4YOO - chains A and X; structure by X-ray diffraction, 2.40 A resolution.

== Chain A ==
Molecule: Retinoblastoma-like protein 1
Source organism: Homo sapiens
Reference sequence: P28749 (RBL1_HUMAN); aligned in 2 segments with insertions or deletions, so no single offset holds: 391-780 ~ UniProt 391-600; 781-969 ~ UniProt 781-972
Sequence (369 residues; numbered 388 to 969 plus 8 insertion-coded residues; 221 numbers in that range are skipped by the numbering (no residue carries them; nothing is unmodelled there); the number before each row is that of its first residue; a row labelled like 952A-952H holds insertion residues (952A, then the next letters in order)):
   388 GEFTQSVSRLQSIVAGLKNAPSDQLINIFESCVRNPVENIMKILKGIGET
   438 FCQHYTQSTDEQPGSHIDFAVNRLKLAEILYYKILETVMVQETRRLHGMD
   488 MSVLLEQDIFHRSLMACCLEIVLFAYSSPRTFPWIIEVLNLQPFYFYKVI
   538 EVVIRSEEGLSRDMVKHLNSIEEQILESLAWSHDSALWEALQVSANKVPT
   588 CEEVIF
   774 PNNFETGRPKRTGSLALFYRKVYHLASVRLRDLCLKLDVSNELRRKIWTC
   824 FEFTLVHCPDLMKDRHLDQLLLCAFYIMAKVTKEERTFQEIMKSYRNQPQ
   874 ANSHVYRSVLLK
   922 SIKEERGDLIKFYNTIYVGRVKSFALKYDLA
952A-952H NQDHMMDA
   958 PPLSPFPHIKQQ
Not modelled in the structure: 388, 774-783, 922-924, 952A-952H, 966-969
Differences from the reference sequence: expression tag (388-390)
From the paper describing this entry:
  - specificity-determining residues: Ile850 (proposed by the authors, not directly observed)

== Chain X ==
Molecule: LIN52 peptide
Sequence (20 residues; row label = number of the first residue in the row; numbering starts at 0):
     0 EASLLSFEKLDRASADLWPE
Not modelled in the structure: 0, 19
Modified positions: Ser13 (phosphoserine; SEP)

== How chain A and chain X interact ==
Pairs across the interface - 33 pairs, chain A then chain X:
  Tyr849(A) with Ser5(X), hydrogen bond
  Lys853(A) with Leu3(X), hydrogen bond (side chain-backbone); Leu4(X), hydrogen bond (side chain-backbone); Ser5(X)
  Val854(A) with Leu3(X), hydrophobic
  Phe861(A) with Glu7(X)
  Glu863(A) with Leu16(X); Trp17(X), hydrogen bond
  Met865(A) with Trp17(X), hydrophobic
  Lys866(A) with Trp17(X)
  Arg869(A) with Ser13(X); Trp17(X)
  Ser876(A) with Ser13(X)
  Tyr879(A) with Leu9(X); Ser13(X); Trp17(X), hydrophobic
  Arg880(A) with Leu9(X); Arg11(X), hydrogen bond (side chain-backbone); Ala12(X); Ser13(X); Leu16(X); Trp17(X)
  Asp929(A) with Leu9(X)
  Ile931(A) with Ser5(X); Glu7(X); Lys8(X); Leu9(X), hydrophobic
  Tyr934(A) with Leu3(X), hydrogen bond (side chain-backbone); Ser5(X)
  Asn935(A) with Leu4(X); Ser5(X), hydrogen bond (side chain-backbone)
  Val939(A) with Leu4(X), hydrophobic
  Leu947(A) with Leu3(X), hydrophobic
Other interface residues (no listed pair), chain A (22 interface residues in all): Ile850, Gln862, Leu930, Lys943, Ala946
Other interface residues (no listed pair), chain X (12 interface residues in all): Phe6
From the paper, about this interface:
  - interface residues, chain A: Glu863(A), Met865(A), Arg869(A), Tyr879(A)

== Summary ==
22 residues of chain A and 12 residues of chain X are in contact, with 7 hydrogen bonds. Among the polar pairs
are Tyr849(A)-Ser5(X), Lys853(A)-Leu3(X) and Lys853(A)-Leu4(X). The paper reports interface residues
Glu863(A), Met865(A) and Arg869(A) among others; the specificity determinant Ile850(A).
Chain A is Retinoblastoma-like protein 1 (Homo sapiens) and chain X is LIN52 peptide; the structure, p107
pocket domain in complex with LIN52 P29A peptide, was determined by X-ray diffraction, deposited together with
4YOZ and 4YOS.
